PDB entry 5VGD | X-ray diffraction, 2.32 A resolution | chains A and C of the 3 polymer chains in the assembly

# Chain A
Name: HLA class I histocompatibility antigen, Cw-5 alpha chain
Source organism: Homo sapiens
UniProtKB: Q9TNN7 (1C05_HUMAN); residues 2-278 here correspond to UniProt positions 26-302 (UniProt number = residue number + 24)
Sequence (277 residues; each row starts with the number of its first residue):
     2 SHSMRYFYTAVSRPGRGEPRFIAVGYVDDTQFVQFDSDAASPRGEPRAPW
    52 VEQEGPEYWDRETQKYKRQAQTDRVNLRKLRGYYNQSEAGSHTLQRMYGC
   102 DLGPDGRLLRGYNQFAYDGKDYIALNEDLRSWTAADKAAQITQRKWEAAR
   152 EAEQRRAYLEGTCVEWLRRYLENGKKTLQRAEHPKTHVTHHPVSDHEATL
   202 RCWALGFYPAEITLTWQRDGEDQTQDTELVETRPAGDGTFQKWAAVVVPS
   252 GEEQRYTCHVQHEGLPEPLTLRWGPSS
Disordered / not traced: 275-278
Disulfide bonds: C101-C164, C203-C259
What the authors report for this chain:
  - conformationally variable residues (helix shift): A149 to R151
  - specificity-determining residues: R156

# Chain C
Name: Ser-ala-glu-pro-val-pro-leu-gln-leu
Sequence (9 residues; row label = number of the first residue in the row):
     1 SAEPVPLQL

# How chain A and chain C interact
Residue-residue contacts (44; chain A residue first):
  M5(A) - S1(C)
  Y7(A) - S1(C)
  Y7(A) - A2(C)  hydrogen bond (side chain-backbone)
  Y9(A) - A2(C)
  E63(A) - S1(C)  hydrogen bond
  E63(A) - A2(C)  hydrogen bond (side chain-backbone)
  K66(A) - S1(C)  hydrogen bond
  K66(A) - A2(C)  hydrogen bond (side chain-backbone)
  R69(A) - P4(C)  hydrogen bond (side chain-backbone)
  R69(A) - P6(C)
  Q70(A) - P6(C)
  Q70(A) - L7(C)
  T73(A) - P6(C)
  T73(A) - Q8(C)
  N77(A) - L7(C)  hydrogen bond (side chain-backbone)
  N77(A) - Q8(C)
  N77(A) - L9(C)  hydrogen bond (side chain-backbone)
  K80(A) - Q8(C)
  K80(A) - L9(C)  hydrogen bond (side chain-backbone)
  L81(A) - L9(C)  hydrophobic
  Y84(A) - L9(C)  hydrogen bond (side chain-backbone)
  R97(A) - E3(C)  salt bridge
  R97(A) - L7(C)
  Y99(A) - A2(C)
  Y99(A) - E3(C)  hydrogen bond (side chain-backbone)
  N114(A) - E3(C)
  N114(A) - L7(C)
  F116(A) - L7(C)  hydrophobic
  F116(A) - L9(C)  hydrophobic
  T143(A) - L9(C)  hydrogen bond (side chain-backbone)
  K146(A) - Q8(C)  hydrogen bond (side chain-backbone)
  K146(A) - L9(C)
  W147(A) - L7(C)  hydrophobic
  W147(A) - Q8(C)  hydrogen bond (side chain-backbone)
  W147(A) - L9(C)  hydrophobic
  R156(A) - E3(C)  salt bridge
  R156(A) - V5(C)  hydrogen bond (side chain-backbone)
  R156(A) - P6(C)  hydrogen bond (side chain-backbone)
  R156(A) - L7(C)
  Y159(A) - S1(C)  hydrogen bond (side chain-backbone)
  Y159(A) - A2(C)
  Y159(A) - E3(C)
  W167(A) - S1(C)
  Y171(A) - S1(C)  hydrogen bond (side chain-backbone)
Also at the interface, not in a pair above, chain A (29 interface residues in all): Y59, Y67, L95, Y123, W133, E152
From the paper, about this interface:
  - pairs named by the authors: Y7(A)-S1(C), Y59(A)-S1(C), K66(A)-S1(C) (hydrogen bond), L81(A)-L9(C) (hydrophobic contact), L95(A)-L9(C) (hydrophobic contact), R97(A)-E3(C) (salt bridge), F116(A)-L7(C) (hydrophobic contact), W147(A)-L7(C) (hydrophobic contact), R156(A)-E3(C) (salt bridge), R156(A)-L7(C) (hydrophobic contact), Y159(A)-S1(C), Y159(A)-E3(C) (hydrophobic contact), W167(A)-S1(C), Y171(A)-S1(C)
  - interface residues, chain A: Y9(A), T73(A), N77(A), K80(A), Y99(A), N114(A), F116(A), W147(A), E152(A), R156(A)

# Summary
The interface between chain A and chain C involves 29 residues on one side and 9 on the other; the contacts
include 18 hydrogen bonds and 2 salt bridges. Among the polar pairs are R97(A)-E3(C), R156(A)-E3(C) and
Y7(A)-A2(C). The paper describes contacts between Y7(A) and S1(C), Y59(A) and S1(C) and Y159(A) and S1(C)
among others; a hydrogen bond between K66(A) and S1(C); hydrophobic contacts between L81(A) and L9(C), L95(A)
and L9(C) and F116(A) and L7(C) among others. The paper reports interface residues Y9(A), T73(A) and N77(A)
among others; the specificity determinant R156(A).
Chain A is HLA class I histocompatibility antigen, Cw-5 alpha chain (Homo sapiens) and chain C is
Ser-ala-glu-pro-val-pro-leu-gln-leu; the structure, Crystal Structure of HLA-C*0501 in complex with SAE, was
determined by X-ray diffraction, deposited together with 5VGE.
